PDB entry 7P2Y | electron microscopy, 3.10 A resolution | chains A and F of the 22 polymer chains in the assembly

[Chain A]
Protein: ATP synthase subunit alpha
From: Acinetobacter baumannii (strain ATCC 17978 / CIP 53.77 / LMG 1025 / NCDC KC755 / 5377)
Notes: EC 7.1.2.2
UniProt: A3M142 (ATPA_ACIBT); numbering as in UniProt (aligned over 1-514)
Chain sequence (514 residues; each row starts with the number of its first residue):
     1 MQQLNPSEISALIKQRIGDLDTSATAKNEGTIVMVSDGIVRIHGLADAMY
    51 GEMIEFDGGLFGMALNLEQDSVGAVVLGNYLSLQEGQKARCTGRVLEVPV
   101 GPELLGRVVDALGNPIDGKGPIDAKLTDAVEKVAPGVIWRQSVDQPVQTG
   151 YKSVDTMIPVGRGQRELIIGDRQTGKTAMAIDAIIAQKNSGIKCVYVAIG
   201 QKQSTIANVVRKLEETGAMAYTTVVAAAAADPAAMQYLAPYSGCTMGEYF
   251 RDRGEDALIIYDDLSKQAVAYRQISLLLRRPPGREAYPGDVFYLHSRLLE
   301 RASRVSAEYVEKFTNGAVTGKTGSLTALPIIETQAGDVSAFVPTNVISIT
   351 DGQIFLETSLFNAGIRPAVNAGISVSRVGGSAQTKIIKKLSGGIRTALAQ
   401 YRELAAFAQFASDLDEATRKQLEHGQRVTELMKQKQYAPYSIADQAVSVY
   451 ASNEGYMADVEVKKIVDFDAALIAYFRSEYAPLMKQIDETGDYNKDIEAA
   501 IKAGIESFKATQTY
Disordered / not traced: 1-2, 512-514
UniProt features mapped onto this chain:
  - binding site (ATP): Gly170 to Thr177
  - site: Ser374 (Required for activity)
Metal / ion sites: Mg2+: Thr177 (together with ATP)
Small-molecule neighbours: ATP (adenosine-5'-triphosphate): Asp171, Arg172, Gln173, Thr174, Gly175, Lys176, Thr177, Ala178, Phe361, Arg366, Pro367, Gln434, Lys435, Gln436

[Chain F]
Protein: ATP synthase subunit beta
From: Acinetobacter baumannii (strain ATCC 17978 / CIP 53.77 / LMG 1025 / NCDC KC755 / 5377)
Notes: EC 7.1.2.2
UniProt: A3M144 (ATPB_ACIBT); numbering as in UniProt (aligned over 1-464)
Chain sequence (464 residues; numbered 1 to 464; the number before each row is that of its first residue):
     1 MSSGRIIQIIGAVIDVEFERTSVPKIYDALQVDGTETTLEVQQQLGDGVV
    51 RTIAMGSTEGLKRGLTVTSTNAPISVPVGTATLGRIMDVLGRPIDEAGPV
   101 ATEERLPIHRQAPSYAEQAASTDLLETGIKVIDLLCPFAKGGKVGLFGGA
   151 GVGKTVNMMELINNIAKAHSGLSVFAGVGERTREGNDFYHEMKDSNVLDK
   201 VAMVYGQMNEPPGNRLRVALTGLTMAEYFRDEKDENGKGRDVLLFVDNIY
   251 RYTLAGTEVSALLGRMPSAVGYQPTLAEEMGVLQERITSTKSGSITSIQA
   301 VYVPADDLTDPSPATTFAHLDATVVLSRDIASSGIYPAIDPLDSTSRQLD
   351 PLVVGQEHYEIARAVQNVLQRYKELKDIIAILGMDELAEEDKLVVYRARK
   401 IQRFFSQPFHVAEVFTGAPGKLVPLKETIRGFKGLLAGEYDHIPEQAFYM
   451 VGGIDEVIAKAEKL
UniProt features mapped onto this chain:
  - binding site (ATP): Gly148 to Thr155

[Interface between chain A and chain F]
Residue-residue contacts (51):
  Val33(A) - Gly46(F)
  Met34(A) - Gln44(F)
  Met34(A) - Leu45(F)
  Val35(A) - Ile26(F)  hydrophobic
  Val35(A) - Gln43(F)
  Val35(A) - Gln44(F)  hydrogen bond (backbone-backbone)
  Ser36(A) - Gln43(F)
  Asp37(A) - Arg265(F)  salt bridge
  Asn79(A) - Gln111(F)
  Tyr80(A) - Ile26(F)  hydrophobic
  Leu81(A) - Tyr27(F)  hydrophobic
  Gln84(A) - Val23(F)
  Gln84(A) - Lys25(F)
  Gln84(A) - Gln44(F)
  Glu85(A) - Val23(F)
  Glu85(A) - Gln44(F)  hydrogen bond (backbone-side chain)
  Glu85(A) - Gly46(F)
  Glu85(A) - Asp47(F)  hydrogen bond (side chain-backbone)
  Glu85(A) - Gly48(F)
  Ile116(A) - Tyr115(F)
  Arg172(A) - Phe317(F)
  Gln173(A) - Arg347(F)  hydrogen bond
  Lys202(A) - His319(F)  hydrogen bond (side chain-backbone)
  Lys202(A) - Asp321(F)  salt bridge
  Gln203(A) - Pro113(F)
  Gln203(A) - Tyr115(F)
  Gln203(A) - Glu285(F)
  Val210(A) - Tyr115(F)
  Arg211(A) - Ala119(F)  hydrogen bond (side chain-backbone)
  Arg211(A) - Ala120(F)  hydrogen bond (side chain-backbone)
  Arg211(A) - Ser121(F)
  Ala228(A) - Glu285(F)
  Ala229(A) - Glu285(F)  hydrogen bond (backbone-side chain)
  Ala230(A) - Glu285(F)  hydrogen bond (backbone-side chain)
  Arg272(A) - Ser268(F)
  Arg272(A) - Ala269(F)
  Gln273(A) - Pro274(F)
  Gln273(A) - Thr275(F)
  Gln273(A) - Glu278(F)  hydrogen bond
  Leu276(A) - Met266(F)  hydrophobic
  Leu276(A) - Pro267(F)
  Leu276(A) - Ser268(F)
  Leu276(A) - Pro274(F)  hydrophobic
  Leu277(A) - Pro274(F)  hydrophobic
  Arg279(A) - Gly264(F)
  Arg279(A) - Met266(F)
  Arg280(A) - Met266(F)
  Pro282(A) - Met266(F)
  Glu285(A) - Ala269(F)
  Ala286(A) - Ser268(F)
  Ala286(A) - Ala269(F)
Also at the interface, not in a pair above, chain A (37 interface residues in all): Val108, Asp117, Ser204, Ile206, Ala207, Val269, Gln334, Ala335
Also at the interface, not in a pair above, chain F (41 interface residues in all): Pro24, Ala112, Ser114, Ala116, Gln118, Lys143, Ala277, Gly281, Thr309, Ala314, Ala318

[In short]
The interface between chain A and chain F involves 37 residues on one side and 41 on the other, with 10
hydrogen bonds and 2 salt bridges. Polar pairs include Asp37(A)-Arg265(F), Lys202(A)-Asp321(F) and
Glu85(A)-Gln44(F). Bound to chain A: ATP.
Here chain A is ATP synthase subunit alpha and chain F is ATP synthase subunit beta, both from Acinetobacter
baumannii (strain ATCC 17978 / CIP 53.77 / LMG 1025 / NCDC KC755 / 5377). Entry 7P2Y (F1Fo-ATP synthase from
Acinetobacter baumannii (state 1)) was determined by electron microscopy (same publication as 7P3N and 7P3W).
